PDB entry 5FG7 | X-ray diffraction, 2.70 A resolution | chains R and S of the 28 polymer chains in the assembly

== Chain R ==
Name: Proteasome subunit alpha type-5
From: Saccharomyces cerevisiae S288c
Notes: EC 3.4.25.1
Reference sequence: P32379 (PSA5_YEAST); residues -7 to 252 here correspond to UniProt positions 1-260 (UniProt number = residue number + 8)
Amino-acid sequence (260 residues; numbered -7 to 252; the number before each row is that of its first residue; numbers below 1 keep their minus sign (Met-7 is residue -7)):
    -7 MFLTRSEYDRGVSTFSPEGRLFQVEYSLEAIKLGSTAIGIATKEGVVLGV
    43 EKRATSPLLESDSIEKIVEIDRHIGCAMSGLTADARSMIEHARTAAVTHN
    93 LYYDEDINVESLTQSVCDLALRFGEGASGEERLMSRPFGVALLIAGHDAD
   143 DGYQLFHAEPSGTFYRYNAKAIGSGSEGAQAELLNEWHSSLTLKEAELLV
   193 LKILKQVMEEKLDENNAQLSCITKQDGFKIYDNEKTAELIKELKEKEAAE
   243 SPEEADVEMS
Disordered / not traced: -7 to 0, 118-124, 243-252

== Chain S ==
Name: Proteasome subunit alpha type-6
From: Saccharomyces cerevisiae S288c
Notes: EC 3.4.25.1
Reference sequence: P40302 (PSA6_YEAST); residues 0-233 here correspond to UniProt positions 1-234 (UniProt number = residue number + 1)
Amino-acid sequence (234 residues; row label = number of the first residue in the row; numbering starts at 0):
     0 MFRNNYDGDTVTFSPTGRLFQVEYALEAIKQGSVTVGLRSNTHAVLVALK
    50 RNADELSSYQKKIIKCDEHMGLSLAGLAPDARVLSNYLRQQCNYSSLVFN
   100 RKLAVERAGHLLCDKAQKNTQSYGGRPYGVGLLIIGYDKSGAHLLEFQPS
   150 GNVTELYGTAIGARSQGAKTYLERTLDTFIKIDGNPDELIKAGVEAISQS
   200 LRDESLTVDNLSIAIVGKDTPFTIYDGEAVAKYI
Disordered / not traced: 0-2
Swiss-Prot annotation at these positions:
  - modified residue: Ser13 (Phosphoserine)
  - cross-link: Lys190 (Glycyl lysine isopeptide (Lys-Gly) (interchain with G-Cter in ubiquitin))

== Interface between chain R and chain S ==
Contacting residue pairs - 42 pairs, chain R then chain S:
  Arg2(R) - Gly7(S)
  Ser5(R) - Arg125(S)
  Thr6(R) - Gly7(S)
  Thr6(R) - Gln20(S)
  Phe7(R) - Gln20(S)  hydrogen bond (backbone-side chain)
  Phe7(R) - Tyr23(S)
  Phe7(R) - Leu76(S)  hydrophobic
  Phe7(R) - Arg125(S)
  Phe7(R) - Pro126(S)
  Ser8(R) - Tyr23(S)
  Pro9(R) - Tyr23(S)  hydrophobic
  Pro9(R) - Glu26(S)
  Glu10(R) - Glu26(S)
  Glu10(R) - Gln30(S)
  Gly11(R) - Tyr23(S)
  Gly11(R) - Ala27(S)
  Leu13(R) - Arg125(S)
  Gln106(R) - Arg81(S)  hydrogen bond
  Asp110(R) - Arg81(S)  salt bridge
  Leu113(R) - Pro78(S)  hydrophobic
  Leu113(R) - Arg125(S)
  Ser153(R) - Pro78(S)
  Gly154(R) - Pro78(S)
  Thr155(R) - Gln59(S)
  Phe156(R) - Gln59(S)
  Tyr157(R) - Arg50(S)  hydrogen bond (side chain-backbone)
  Tyr157(R) - Ala52(S)
  Tyr157(R) - Ser57(S)
  Tyr157(R) - Gln59(S)
  Arg158(R) - Ser56(S)
  Arg158(R) - Ser57(S)  hydrogen bond (backbone-backbone)
  Tyr159(R) - Ala52(S)
  Tyr159(R) - Asp53(S)
  Tyr159(R) - Leu55(S)
  Tyr159(R) - Ser56(S)
  Asn160(R) - Leu55(S)  hydrogen bond (backbone-backbone)
  Ala161(R) - Leu55(S)
  Gln172(R) - Asp53(S)  hydrogen bond
  Gln172(R) - Leu55(S)
  Leu176(R) - Glu54(S)
  Leu176(R) - Leu55(S)  hydrophobic
  Trp179(R) - Leu55(S)  hydrophobic
Other interface residues (no listed pair), chain R (27 interface residues in all): Gly3, Glu117, Leu175
Other interface residues (no listed pair), chain S (25 interface residues in all): Asp6, Ala24, Asn51, Asp79, Gly123, Gly128

== Summary ==
27 residues of chain R face 25 of chain S across their interface, with 6 hydrogen bonds and 1 salt bridge.
Polar pairs include Asp110(R)-Arg81(S), Phe7(R)-Gln20(S) and Gln106(R)-Arg81(S).
Chain R is Proteasome subunit alpha type-5 and chain S is Proteasome subunit alpha type-6, both from
Saccharomyces cerevisiae S288c; the structure, Yeast 20S proteasome beta2-T1A mutant, was determined by X-ray
diffraction together with 5CZ4, 5CZ5, 5CZ6, 5CZ7, 5CZ8, 5CZ9 and 16 further entries from the same study.
